Entry 5L68 (X-ray diffraction, 2.80 A resolution); this record covers chains A and B of the 28 polymer chains in the assembly.

# Chain A
Protein: Proteasome subunit alpha type-2
Organism: Saccharomyces cerevisiae (strain ATCC 204508 / S288c)
Notes: EC 3.4.25.1
Reference sequence: P23639 (PSA2_YEAST); residue numbers follow UniProt; this construct covers 1-250
Sequence (250 residues; each row starts with the number of its first residue):
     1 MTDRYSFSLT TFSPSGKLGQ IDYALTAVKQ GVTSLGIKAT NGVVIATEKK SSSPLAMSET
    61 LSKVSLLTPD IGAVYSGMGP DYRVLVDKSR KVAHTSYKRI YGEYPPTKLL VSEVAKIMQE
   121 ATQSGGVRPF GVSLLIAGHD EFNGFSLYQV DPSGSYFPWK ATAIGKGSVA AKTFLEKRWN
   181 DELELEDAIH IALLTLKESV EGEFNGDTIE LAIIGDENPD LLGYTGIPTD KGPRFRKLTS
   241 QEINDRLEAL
UniProt features mapped onto this chain:
  - cross-link: Lys108 (Glycyl lysine isopeptide (Lys-Gly) (interchain with G-Cter in ubiquitin))

# Chain B
Protein: Proteasome subunit alpha type-3
Organism: Saccharomyces cerevisiae (strain ATCC 204508 / S288c)
Notes: EC 3.4.25.1
Reference sequence: P23638 (PSA3_YEAST); residues 0-257 here correspond to UniProt positions 1-258 (UniProt number = residue number + 1)
Sequence (258 residues; numbered 0 to 257; the number before each row is that of its first residue; numbering starts at 0):
     0 MGSRRYDSRT TIFSPEGRLY QVEYALESIS HAGTAIGIMA SDGIVLAAER KVTSTLLEQD
    60 TSTEKLYKLN DKIAVAVAGL TADAEILINT ARIHAQNYLK TYNEDIPVEI LVRRLSDIKQ
   120 GYTQHGGLRP FGVSFIYAGY DDRYGYQLYT SNPSGNYTGW KAISVGANTS AAQTLLQMDY
   180 KDDMKVDDAI ELALKTLSKT TDSSALTYDR LEFATIRKGA NDGEVYQKIF KPQEIKDILV
   240 KTGITKKDED EEADEDMK
Unresolved in the structure: 0, 245-257
UniProt features mapped onto this chain:
  - cross-link (Glycyl lysine isopeptide (Lys-Gly)): Lys99 (interchain with G-Cter in ubiquitin), Lys198 (interchain with G-Cter in ubiquitin), Lys230 (interchain with G-Cter in ubiquitin)

# How chain A and chain B interact
Contacting residue pairs - 65 pairs, chain A then chain B:
  Arg4(A) with Ser2(B), hydrogen bond (backbone-side chain)
  Tyr5(A) with Ser2(B); Tyr5(B)
  Ser6(A) with Gly125(B); Leu127(B)
  Phe7(A) with Ser2(B); Tyr5(B); Asp6(B); Gly126(B)
  Ser8(A) with Gly126(B), hydrogen bond (backbone-backbone); Leu127(B); Arg128(B), hydrogen bond (side chain-backbone)
  Thr10(A) with Arg128(B)
  Thr11(A) with Ser7(B); Thr9(B); Gln20(B)
  Phe12(A) with Gln20(B); Tyr23(B); Ala24(B), hydrophobic; Arg128(B); Pro129(B); Gly131(B)
  Ser13(A) with Tyr23(B)
  Pro14(A) with Tyr23(B), hydrophobic; Glu26(B)
  Ser15(A) with Glu26(B); His30(B)
  Gly16(A) with Tyr23(B); Ser27(B), hydrogen bond (backbone-side chain)
  Lys38(A) with Glu57(B), salt bridge
  Ser112(A) with Glu84(B)
  Lys116(A) with Ile85(B)
  Gln119(A) with Ala81(B); Asp82(B), hydrogen bond; Ile85(B); Arg128(B)
  Thr122(A) with Arg128(B), hydrogen bond (backbone-side chain)
  Gln123(A) with Tyr121(B); Leu127(B); Arg128(B), hydrogen bond (side chain-backbone); Pro129(B); Phe130(B)
  Gly125(A) with Leu127(B)
  Ser153(A) with Ala81(B)
  Gly154(A) with Ala81(B)
  Ser155(A) with Ala81(B)
  Tyr156(A) with Glu84(B), hydrogen bond
  Phe157(A) with Leu56(B), hydrophobic
  Pro158(A) with Leu56(B); Glu57(B), hydrogen bond (backbone-backbone); Thr60(B); Ser61(B)
  Trp159(A) with Ser53(B); Leu55(B); Leu56(B); Glu57(B)
  Lys160(A) with Thr54(B); Leu55(B), hydrogen bond (backbone-backbone); Leu56(B); Glu57(B)
  Ala161(A) with Leu55(B)
  Leu175(A) with Leu55(B), hydrophobic
  Glu176(A) with Ser53(B); Thr54(B); Leu55(B)
Also at the interface, not in a pair above, chain A (35 interface residues in all): Leu18, Ser124, Tyr148, Lys172, Trp179
Also at the interface, not in a pair above, chain B (32 interface residues in all): Leu79, Thr80

# Summary
The interface between chain A and chain B involves 35 residues on one side and 32 on the other, with 10
hydrogen bonds and 1 salt bridge. Among the polar pairs are Lys38(A)-Glu57(B), Arg4(A)-Ser2(B) and
Ser8(A)-Arg128(B).
Chain A is Proteasome subunit alpha type-2 and chain B is Proteasome subunit alpha type-3, both from
Saccharomyces cerevisiae (strain ATCC 204508 / S288c); the structure, Yeast 20S proteasome with mouse beta5i
(1-138) and mouse beta6 (97-111; 118-133) in complex with epoxyketone ..., was determined by X-ray diffraction
(same publication as 5L52, 5L54, 5L55, 5L5A, 5L5B, 5L5D and 30 further entries).
